Entry 6XBI (X-ray diffraction, 1.70 A resolution); this record covers chains A and B of the 4 polymer chains in the assembly.

[Chain A (and B)]
Name: 3C-like proteinase
From: Severe acute respiratory syndrome coronavirus 2
Notes: EC 3.4.22.69; chain B of this document is another copy of the same molecule, construct and numbering; everything in this record applies to it too
Reference sequence: P0DTD1 (R1AB_SARS2); residues 1-306 here correspond to UniProt positions 3264-3569 (UniProt number = residue number + 3263)
Sequence (308 residues; row label = number of the first residue in the row; numbers below 1 keep their minus sign (His-1 is residue -1)):
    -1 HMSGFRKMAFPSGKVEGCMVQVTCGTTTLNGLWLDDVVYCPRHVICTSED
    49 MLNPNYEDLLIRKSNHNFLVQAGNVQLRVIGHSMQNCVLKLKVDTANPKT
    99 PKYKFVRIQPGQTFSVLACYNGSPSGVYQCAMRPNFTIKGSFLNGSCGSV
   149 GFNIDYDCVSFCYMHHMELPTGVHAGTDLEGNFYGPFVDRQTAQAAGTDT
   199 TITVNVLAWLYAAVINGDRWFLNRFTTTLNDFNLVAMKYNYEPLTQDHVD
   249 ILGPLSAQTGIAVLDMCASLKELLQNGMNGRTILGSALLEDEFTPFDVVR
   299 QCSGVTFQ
Disordered / not traced: -1 (chain B: 303-306)
Differences from the reference sequence: expression tag (-1 to 0)
Swiss-Prot annotation at these positions:
  - active site: His41 (For 3CL-PRO activity), Cys145 (Nucleophile)
  - site: Gln306 (Cleavage)
  - cross-link (Glycyl lysine isopeptide (Lys-Gly)): Lys5 (interchain with G-Cter in ubiquitin), Lys90 (interchain with G-Cter in ubiquitin)
Reported in the primary citation:
  - binding site for inhibitor UAW248: Cys145, Glu166, Pro168, Gln189, Thr190, Ala191
  - binding site for inhibitor UAW248: His41 (from molecular simulation)
  - binding site for inhibitor UAW248: Ser144 (from molecular simulation)

[Chain A / chain B interface]
Residue-residue contacts - 84 pairs, chain A then chain B:
  Met0(A) - Glu166(B)
  Met0(A) - Thr169(B)
  Met0(A) - Gly170(B)
  Ser1(A) - Glu166(B)
  Ser1(A) - Gly170(B)
  Gly2(A) - Gly138(B)
  Gly2(A) - Ser139(B)  hydrogen bond (backbone-side chain)
  Gly2(A) - Gly170(B)
  Arg4(A) - Gln127(B)  hydrogen bond (side chain-backbone)
  Arg4(A) - Cys128(B)
  Arg4(A) - Lys137(B)  hydrogen bond (side chain-backbone)
  Arg4(A) - Ser139(B)
  Arg4(A) - Glu290(B)  salt bridge
  Lys5(A) - Tyr126(B)
  Met6(A) - Gly124(B)
  Met6(A) - Val125(B)
  Met6(A) - Tyr126(B)  hydrophobic
  Met6(A) - Ser139(B)
  Ala7(A) - Gly124(B)
  Ala7(A) - Val125(B)  hydrogen bond (backbone-backbone)
  Phe8(A) - Val125(B)
  Pro9(A) - Ser10(B)
  Pro9(A) - Glu14(B)
  Pro9(A) - Pro122(B)  hydrophobic
  Pro9(A) - Ser123(B)
  Ser10(A) - Pro9(B)
  Ser10(A) - Ser10(B)  hydrogen bond (side chain-backbone)
  Ser10(A) - Glu14(B)  hydrogen bond (backbone-side chain)
  Gly11(A) - Gly11(B)
  Gly11(A) - Glu14(B)  hydrogen bond (backbone-side chain)
  Glu14(A) - Pro9(B)
  Glu14(A) - Ser10(B)  hydrogen bond (side chain-backbone)
  Glu14(A) - Gly11(B)  hydrogen bond (side chain-backbone)
  Pro122(A) - Pro9(B)
  Ser123(A) - Pro9(B)
  Gly124(A) - Met6(B)
  Gly124(A) - Ala7(B)
  Gly124(A) - Pro9(B)
  Val125(A) - Met6(B)
  Val125(A) - Ala7(B)  hydrogen bond (backbone-backbone)
  Val125(A) - Phe8(B)
  Val125(A) - Val125(B)  hydrophobic
  Tyr126(A) - Arg4(B)
  Tyr126(A) - Lys5(B)
  Tyr126(A) - Met6(B)  hydrophobic
  Gln127(A) - Arg4(B)
  Cys128(A) - Arg4(B)
  Lys137(A) - Arg4(B)  hydrogen bond (backbone-side chain)
  Gly138(A) - Gly2(B)
  Ser139(A) - Gly2(B)
  Ser139(A) - Met6(B)
  Ser139(A) - Gln299(B)  hydrogen bond
  Leu141(A) - Met0(B)  hydrophobic
  Leu141(A) - Gln299(B)
  Leu141(A) - Cys300(B)
  Leu141(A) - Ser301(B)
  Leu141(A) - Gly302(B)
  Glu166(A) - His-1(B)
  Glu166(A) - Met0(B)
  Pro168(A) - His-1(B)  hydrogen bond (backbone-backbone)
  Thr169(A) - Ser1(B)  hydrogen bond (backbone-side chain)
  Gly170(A) - His-1(B)
  Gly170(A) - Ser1(B)
  Thr280(A) - Leu286(B)
  Gly283(A) - Leu286(B)
  Ala285(A) - Ala285(B)  hydrophobic
  Ala285(A) - Leu286(B)  hydrophobic
  Leu286(A) - Gly283(B)
  Leu286(A) - Ala285(B)  hydrophobic
  Glu290(A) - Arg4(B)  salt bridge
  Gln299(A) - Ser139(B)  hydrogen bond
  Gln299(A) - Leu141(B)
  Cys300(A) - Leu141(B)
  Ser301(A) - Leu141(B)
  Gly302(A) - Tyr118(B)
  Gly302(A) - Leu141(B)
  Val303(A) - Ser123(B)
  Thr304(A) - Tyr118(B)
  Thr304(A) - Ser121(B)
  Thr304(A) - Pro122(B)
  Thr304(A) - Ser123(B)
  Phe305(A) - Pro122(B)  hydrogen bond (backbone-backbone)
  Phe305(A) - Ser123(B)
  Gln306(A) - Ser121(B)  hydrogen bond (backbone-side chain)
Also at the interface, not in a pair above, chain A (45 interface residues in all): Phe3, Leu115, Leu167, Ser284, Arg298
Also at the interface, not in a pair above, chain B (43 interface residues in all): Phe3, Lys12, Leu115, Pro168, Thr280, Ser284

[In short]
The interface between chain A and chain B involves 45 residues on one side and 43 on the other, with 17
hydrogen bonds and 2 salt bridges. Polar pairs include Arg4(A)-Glu290(B), Gly2(A)-Ser139(B) and
Arg4(A)-Gln127(B). The paper reports a binding site for inhibitor UAW248 at Cys145(A), Glu166(A) and Pro168(A)
among others.
Chain A and chain B are both 3C-like proteinase (Severe acute respiratory syndrome coronavirus 2); the
structure, Crystal structure of the SARS-CoV-2 (COVID-19) main protease in complex with inhibitor UAW248, was
determined by X-ray diffraction together with 6XFN, 6XA4, 6XBG and 6XBH from the same study.
